5U0P - chains F and V of the 16 polymer chains in the assembly; structure by electron microscopy, 4.40 A resolution (low resolution: residue-level contacts below are approximate; hydrogen-bond / salt-bridge calls are withheld).

Chain F:
Molecule: Mediator complex subunit 6
Organism: Schizosaccharomyces pombe
UniProtKB: Q9US45 (MED6_SCHPO); residue numbers follow UniProt; this construct covers 1-216
Amino-acid sequence (216 residues; numbered 1 to 216; the number before each row is that of its first residue):
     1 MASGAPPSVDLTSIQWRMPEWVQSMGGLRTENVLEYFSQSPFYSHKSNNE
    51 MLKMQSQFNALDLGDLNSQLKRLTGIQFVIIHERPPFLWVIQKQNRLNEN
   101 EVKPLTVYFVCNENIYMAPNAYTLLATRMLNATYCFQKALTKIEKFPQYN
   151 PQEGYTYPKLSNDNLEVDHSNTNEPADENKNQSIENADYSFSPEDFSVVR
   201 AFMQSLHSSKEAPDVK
Not modelled in the structure: 1-9, 167-177, 216

Chain V:
Molecule: Mediator complex subunit 22
Organism: Schizosaccharomyces pombe
UniProtKB: O14010 (MED22_SCHPO); residue numbers follow UniProt; this construct covers 1-136
Amino-acid sequence (136 residues; numbered 1 to 136; the number before each row is that of its first residue):
     1 MSSDSFQRQLVQRTNTLNSSIDNATLTILSRFQDILDIAINEGKDKYTVA
    51 PEVYQIECHTVSMVRAVEQLLDVSRQIKSYWLTNSLSTSFPTVDYSEPDL
   101 EKVKRTLTKLQNHLLEVSLIEPEASETTEAPTVSDT
Not modelled in the structure: 1-4, 123-136

How chain F and chain V interact:
Pairs across the interface (24):
  Tyr122(F) - Asp45(V)
  Tyr122(F) - Thr48(V)
  Thr123(F) - Tyr47(V)
  Ala126(F) - Tyr47(V)
  Thr127(F) - Tyr47(V)
  Met129(F) - Pro51(V)
  Leu130(F) - Ala50(V)
  Thr133(F) - Ala50(V)
  Thr133(F) - Pro51(V)
  Thr133(F) - Tyr54(V)
  Phe136(F) - Tyr54(V)
  Gln137(F) - Ala50(V)
  Gln137(F) - Val53(V)
  Gln137(F) - Tyr54(V)
  Leu140(F) - Glu57(V)
  Tyr149(F) - Glu68(V)
  Tyr149(F) - Leu71(V)
  Tyr149(F) - Asp72(V)
  Pro151(F) - Leu71(V)
  Pro151(F) - Asp72(V)
  Pro151(F) - Arg75(V)
  Gln152(F) - Arg75(V)
  Tyr155(F) - Arg65(V)
  Tyr155(F) - Glu68(V)
Interface residues without a listed pair, chain F (15 interface residues in all): Thr141
Interface residues without a listed pair, chain V (15 interface residues in all): Cys58, Val61

In short:
The chain F/chain V interface involves 15 residues from each chain.
Chain F is Mediator complex subunit 6 and chain V is Mediator complex subunit 22, both from
Schizosaccharomyces pombe; the structure, Cryo-EM structure of the transcriptional Mediator, was determined by
electron microscopy together with 5U0S from the same study.
